7ND2 - chains E and F of the 8 polymer chains in the assembly; structure by electron microscopy, 4.00 A resolution.

# Chain E (and F)
Name: Glutamine amidotransferase-like class 1 domain-containing protein 1
Source organism: Homo sapiens
Notes: chain F of this document is another copy of the same molecule, construct and numbering; everything in this record applies to it too
UniProtKB: Q8NB37 (GALD1_HUMAN); numbering as in UniProt (aligned over 2-220)
Amino-acid sequence (227 residues; row label = number of the first residue in the row; numbers below 1 keep their minus sign (Met-6 is residue -6)):
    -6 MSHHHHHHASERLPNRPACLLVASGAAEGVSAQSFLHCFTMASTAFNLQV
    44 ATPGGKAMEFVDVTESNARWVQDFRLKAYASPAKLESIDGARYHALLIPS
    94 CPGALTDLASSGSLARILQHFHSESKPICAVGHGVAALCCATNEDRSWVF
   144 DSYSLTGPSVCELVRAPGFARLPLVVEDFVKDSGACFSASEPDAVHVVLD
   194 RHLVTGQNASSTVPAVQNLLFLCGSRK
Unresolved in the structure: -6 to 7, 218-220
Construct notes: initiating methionine (-6); expression tag (-5 to 1)
UniProt features mapped onto this chain:
  - glycosylation: Asn201 (N-linked (GlcNAc...) asparagine)
  - mutagenesis: Pro166 (P166S: Does not affect FERRY complex assembly. Does not affect FERRY complex binding to mRNA)
Reported in the primary citation:
  - conformationally variable residues (domain motion): Ser152 to Glu184
  - disease-associated variants - P166S: unchanged binding to RNA

# Chain E / chain F interface
Pairs across the interface (40):
  Ser145(E) - Glu184(F)  hydrogen bond
  Ser147(E) - Ala182(F)
  Ser147(E) - Glu184(F)
  Ser147(E) - His189(F)  hydrogen bond
  Phe180(E) - Ser181(F)
  Ala182(E) - Ser147(F)
  Glu184(E) - Ser145(F)  hydrogen bond
  Glu184(E) - Arg194(F)  salt bridge
  Ala187(E) - Arg194(F)
  Val188(E) - Leu192(F)
  Val188(E) - Asp193(F)
  Val188(E) - Arg194(F)  hydrogen bond (backbone-backbone)
  His189(E) - Ser147(F)  hydrogen bond
  His189(E) - Val191(F)
  His189(E) - Leu192(F)
  His189(E) - Asp193(F)
  Val190(E) - Val190(F)
  Val190(E) - Val191(F)
  Val190(E) - Leu192(F)  hydrogen bond (backbone-backbone)
  Val191(E) - His189(F)
  Val191(E) - Val190(F)
  Val191(E) - Val191(F)  hydrophobic
  Leu192(E) - Val188(F)
  Leu192(E) - His189(F)
  Leu192(E) - Val190(F)  hydrogen bond (backbone-backbone)
  Leu192(E) - Pro207(F)  hydrophobic
  Asp193(E) - Glu184(F)
  Asp193(E) - Ala187(F)
  Asp193(E) - Val188(F)
  Asp193(E) - His189(F)  salt bridge
  Arg194(E) - Glu184(F)  salt bridge
  Arg194(E) - Ala187(F)
  Arg194(E) - Val188(F)  hydrogen bond (backbone-backbone)
  Val206(E) - Phe214(F)  hydrophobic
  Pro207(E) - Leu192(F)  hydrophobic
  Pro207(E) - Phe214(F)  hydrophobic
  Asn211(E) - Asn211(F)  hydrogen bond
  Phe214(E) - Val206(F)
  Phe214(E) - Pro207(F)  hydrophobic
  Phe214(E) - Gln210(F)
Other interface residues (no listed pair), chain E (20 interface residues in all): Tyr146, Ser183, Gln210
Other interface residues (no listed pair), chain F (20 interface residues in all): Tyr146, Phe180

# Overview
The chain E/chain F interface involves 20 residues from each chain, with 9 hydrogen bonds and 3 salt bridges.
Polar contacts include Glu184(E)-Arg194(F), Asp193(E)-His189(F) and Ser145(E)-Glu184(F). UniProt lists one
mutagenesis site on chain E. The paper reports that P166S of chain E leaves binding to RNA unchanged;
conformational variability at Ser152(E).
Chain E and chain F are both Glutamine amidotransferase-like class 1 domain-containing protein 1 (Homo
sapiens); the structure, Cryo-EM structure of the human FERRY complex, was determined by electron microscopy
(same publication as 8A3O and 8A3P).
